PDB entry 8IVW | X-ray diffraction, 3.21 A resolution | chains B and C of the 3 polymer chains in the assembly

Chain B:
Molecule: Heavy chian of antibody 10V8 Fab fragment
Organism: Homo sapiens
Notes: antibody fragment or engineered binder
Chain sequence (228 residues; numbered 1 to 228; the number before each row is that of its first residue):
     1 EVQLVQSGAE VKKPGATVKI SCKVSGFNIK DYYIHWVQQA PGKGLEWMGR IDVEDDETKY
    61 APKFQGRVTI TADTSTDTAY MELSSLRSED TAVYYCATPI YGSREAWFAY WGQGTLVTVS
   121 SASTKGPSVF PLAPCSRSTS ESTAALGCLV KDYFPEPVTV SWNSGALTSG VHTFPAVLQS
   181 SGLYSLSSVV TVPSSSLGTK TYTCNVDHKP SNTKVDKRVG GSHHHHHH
Disordered / not traced: 220-228
Disulfide bonds: Cys-22/Cys-96, Cys-148/Cys-204

Chain C:
Molecule: Light chain of antibody 10V8 Fab fragment
Organism: Homo sapiens
Notes: antibody fragment or engineered binder
Chain sequence (215 residues; row label = number of the first residue in the row):
     1 DIQMTQSPSS LSASVGDRVT ITCTASSSVS SSYLHWYQQK PGKAPKLLIY RTSNLASGVP
    61 SRFSGSGSGT DFTLTISSLQ PEDFATYYCH QYYRSPPTFG GGTKVEIKRT VAAPSVFIFP
   121 PSDEQLKSGT ASVVCLLNNF YPREAKVQWK VDNALQSGNS QESVTEQDSK DSTYSLSSTL
   181 TLSKADYEKH KVYACEVTHQ GLSSPVTKSF NRGEC
Disulfide bonds: Cys-23/Cys-89, Cys-135/Cys-195

Chain B / chain C interface:
Residue-residue contacts (75; chain B residue first):
  His-35(B) / Tyr-92(C)
  Gln-39(B) / Gln-39(C)  hydrogen bond
  Gln-39(B) / Tyr-88(C)
  Lys-43(B) / Thr-86(C)
  Lys-43(B) / Tyr-88(C)
  Lys-43(B) / Gly-101(C)  hydrogen bond (side chain-backbone)
  Gly-44(B) / Tyr-88(C)
  Leu-45(B) / Pro-45(C)  hydrophobic
  Leu-45(B) / Tyr-88(C)  hydrophobic
  Leu-45(B) / Phe-99(C)
  Trp-47(B) / Tyr-92(C)
  Trp-47(B) / Pro-96(C)  hydrophobic
  Trp-47(B) / Pro-97(C)  hydrophobic
  Tyr-95(B) / Gln-39(C)  hydrogen bond
  Tyr-95(B) / Lys-43(C)  hydrogen bond (side chain-backbone)
  Tyr-95(B) / Ala-44(C)  hydrophobic
  Arg-104(B) / Tyr-33(C)
  Glu-105(B) / Ser-32(C)
  Glu-105(B) / Tyr-33(C)
  Glu-105(B) / His-35(C)  hydrogen bond (backbone-side chain)
  Glu-105(B) / Arg-51(C)  salt bridge
  Glu-105(B) / Tyr-92(C)
  Ala-106(B) / His-35(C)
  Ala-106(B) / His-90(C)
  Ala-106(B) / Tyr-92(C)  hydrophobic
  Trp-107(B) / His-35(C)  hydrogen bond (backbone-side chain)
  Trp-107(B) / Tyr-37(C)
  Trp-107(B) / Leu-47(C)
  Trp-107(B) / Tyr-50(C)  hydrophobic
  Trp-107(B) / Arg-51(C)
  Phe-108(B) / Tyr-37(C)  hydrogen bond (backbone-side chain)
  Phe-108(B) / His-90(C)
  Phe-108(B) / Tyr-92(C)  hydrophobic
  Phe-108(B) / Phe-99(C)  hydrophobic
  Trp-111(B) / Tyr-37(C)
  Trp-111(B) / Pro-45(C)
  Gly-112(B) / Ala-44(C)
  Phe-130(B) / Ser-122(C)
  Phe-130(B) / Gln-125(C)
  Pro-131(B) / Ser-122(C)
  Pro-131(B) / Glu-124(C)
  Leu-132(B) / Phe-119(C)
  Leu-132(B) / Val-134(C)  hydrophobic
  Ala-133(B) / Phe-119(C)
  Ala-133(B) / Pro-120(C)
  Cys-135(B) / Pro-120(C)  hydrophobic
  Cys-135(B) / Phe-210(C)  hydrophobic
  Cys-135(B) / Glu-214(C)  hydrogen bond
  Cys-135(B) / Cys-215(C)
  Ser-136(B) / Glu-214(C)
  Arg-137(B) / Cys-215(C)
  Thr-143(B) / Phe-117(C)
  Ala-145(B) / Phe-117(C)  hydrophobic
  Ala-145(B) / Phe-119(C)
  Leu-149(B) / Ser-132(C)
  Lys-151(B) / Gln-125(C)
  Lys-151(B) / Thr-130(C)
  Lys-151(B) / Ser-132(C)
  His-172(B) / Asn-138(C)
  His-172(B) / Asn-139(C)
  His-172(B) / Ser-175(C)  hydrogen bond
  Phe-174(B) / Leu-136(C)  hydrophobic
  Phe-174(B) / Ser-163(C)
  Phe-174(B) / Thr-165(C)
  Phe-174(B) / Ser-175(C)
  Phe-174(B) / Leu-176(C)
  Phe-174(B) / Ser-177(C)
  Pro-175(B) / Ser-163(C)  hydrogen bond (backbone-side chain)
  Pro-175(B) / Val-164(C)
  Val-177(B) / Glu-162(C)
  Leu-178(B) / Gln-161(C)  hydrogen bond (backbone-side chain)
  Gln-179(B) / Gln-161(C)
  Gln-179(B) / Thr-181(C)  hydrogen bond
  Val-189(B) / Leu-136(C)  hydrophobic
  Lys-217(B) / Glu-124(C)  salt bridge
Also at the interface, not in a pair above, chain B (45 interface residues in all): Val-37, Ala-109, Gln-113, Pro-134, Glu-141, Ala-144, Leu-146, Gly-147, Thr-168, Ser-169, Thr-173, Ser-187
Also at the interface, not in a pair above, chain C (49 interface residues in all): Gly-102, Ile-118, Ser-128, Lys-170, Thr-179, Lys-208

Overview:
45 residues of chain B face 49 of chain C across their interface; the contacts include 12 hydrogen bonds and 2
salt bridges. Polar pairs include Glu-105(B)/Arg-51(C), Lys-217(B)/Glu-124(C) and Gln-39(B)/Gln-39(C).
Chain B is Heavy chian of antibody 10V8 Fab fragment and chain C is Light chain of antibody 10V8 Fab fragment,
both from Homo sapiens; the structure, Crystal structure of NRP2 in complex with aNRP2-10 Fab fragment, was
determined by X-ray diffraction, deposited together with 8IVX.
